5TH2 - chains A and B of the 3 polymer chains in the assembly; structure by X-ray diffraction, 1.84 A resolution.

[Chain A]
Protein: cetuximab Fab, light chain
Organism: Mus musculus, Homo sapiens
Notes: antibody fragment or engineered binder
Amino-acid sequence (213 residues; row label = number of the first residue in the row):
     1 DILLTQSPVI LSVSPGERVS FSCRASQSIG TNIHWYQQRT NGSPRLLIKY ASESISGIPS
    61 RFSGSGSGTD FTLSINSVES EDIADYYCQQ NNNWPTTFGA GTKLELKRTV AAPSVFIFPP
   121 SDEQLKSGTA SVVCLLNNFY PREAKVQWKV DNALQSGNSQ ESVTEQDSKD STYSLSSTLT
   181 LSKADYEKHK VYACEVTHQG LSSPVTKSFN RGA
Disulfides: Cys23-Cys88, Cys134-Cys194

[Chain B]
Protein: cetuximab Fab, heavy chain
Organism: Mus musculus, Homo sapiens
Notes: antibody fragment or engineered binder
Amino-acid sequence (221 residues; numbered 1 to 221; the number before each row is that of its first residue):
     1 QVQLKQSGPG LVQPSQSLSI TCTVSGFSLT NYGVHWVRQS PGKGLEWLGV IWSGGNTDYN
    61 TPFTSRLSIN KDNSKSQVFF KMNSLQSNDT AIYYCARALT YYDYEFAYWG QGTLVTVSAA
   121 STKGPSVFPL APSSKSTSGG TAALGCLVKD YFPEPVTVSW NSGALTSGVH TFPAVLQSSG
   181 LYSLSSVVTV PSSSLGTQTY ICNVNHKPSN TKVDKRVEPK S
Not modelled in the structure: 134-138
Disulfides: Cys22-Cys95, Cys146-Cys202

[Chain A / chain B interface]
Contacting residue pairs (67):
  His34(A) with Glu105(B)
  Tyr36(A) with Tyr104(B); Glu105(B); Phe106(B), hydrogen bond (side chain-backbone); Trp109(B)
  Gln38(A) with Gln39(B), hydrogen bond; Tyr94(B), hydrogen bond
  Ser43(A) with Tyr94(B); Trp109(B); Gly110(B), hydrogen bond (side chain-backbone); Gln111(B)
  Pro44(A) with Tyr94(B); Trp109(B)
  Leu46(A) with Phe106(B); Ala107(B), hydrophobic
  Lys49(A) with Leu99(B)
  Tyr50(A) with Asp103(B), hydrogen bond
  Tyr87(A) with Gln39(B); Leu45(B), hydrophobic
  Gln89(A) with Tyr104(B), hydrogen bond (side chain-backbone); Phe106(B)
  Asn91(A) with Tyr104(B)
  Trp94(A) with Trp47(B); Tyr59(B); Asn60(B); Thr61(B)
  Pro95(A) with Trp47(B), hydrophobic; Asn60(B)
  Thr96(A) with Trp47(B)
  Phe98(A) with Leu45(B), hydrophobic
  Phe116(A) with Thr141(B); Ala143(B), hydrophobic
  Phe118(A) with Leu130(B); Ala131(B); Ala143(B)
  Ser121(A) with Phe128(B); Pro129(B)
  Asp122(A) with Lys220(B)
  Glu123(A) with Val127(B); Phe128(B); Pro129(B); Lys215(B), salt bridge
  Gln124(A) with Phe128(B); Lys149(B)
  Ser131(A) with Leu147(B); Lys149(B)
  Val133(A) with Leu130(B), hydrophobic
  Leu135(A) with Ala143(B), hydrophobic; Phe172(B), hydrophobic; Val187(B), hydrophobic
  Asn137(A) with His170(B), hydrogen bond; Thr189(B)
  Asn138(A) with His170(B), hydrogen bond
  Gln160(A) with Val175(B); Leu176(B), hydrogen bond (side chain-backbone); Gln177(B)
  Glu161(A) with Val175(B)
  Ser162(A) with Phe172(B); Pro173(B), hydrogen bond (side chain-backbone); Val175(B)
  Val163(A) with Pro173(B)
  Thr164(A) with Phe172(B)
  Ser174(A) with His170(B), hydrogen bond; Phe172(B)
  Leu175(A) with Phe172(B)
  Ser176(A) with Phe172(B); Ser185(B)
Interface residues without a listed pair, chain A (38 interface residues in all): Gly42, Ile55, Thr129, Asp167
Interface residues without a listed pair, chain B (41 interface residues in all): Glu46, Gly112, Pro132, Leu144, Thr171

[In short]
The interface between chain A and chain B involves 38 residues on one side and 41 on the other; the contacts
include 11 hydrogen bonds and 1 salt bridge. Polar contacts include Glu123(A)-Lys215(B), Tyr36(A)-Phe106(B)
and Gln38(A)-Gln39(B).
Chain A is cetuximab Fab, light chain and chain B is cetuximab Fab, heavy chain, both from Mus musculus, Homo
sapiens; the structure, Cetuximab Fab in complex with L5Q meditope variant, was determined by X-ray
diffraction, deposited together with 5ETU, 5EUK, 5F88, 5FF6, 5I2I, 5IOP and 7 further entries.
